6ZJY - chains J and K of the 15 polymer chains in the assembly; structure by electron microscopy, 5.50 A resolution (low resolution: residue-level contacts below are approximate; hydrogen-bond / salt-bridge calls are withheld).

[Chain J]
Molecule: NADH-quinone oxidoreductase subunit 10
Source organism: Thermus thermophilus
Notes: EC 7.1.1.-
UniProt: Q56225 (NQO10_THET8); residue numbers follow UniProt; this construct covers 1-176
Chain sequence (176 residues; row label = number of the first residue in the row):
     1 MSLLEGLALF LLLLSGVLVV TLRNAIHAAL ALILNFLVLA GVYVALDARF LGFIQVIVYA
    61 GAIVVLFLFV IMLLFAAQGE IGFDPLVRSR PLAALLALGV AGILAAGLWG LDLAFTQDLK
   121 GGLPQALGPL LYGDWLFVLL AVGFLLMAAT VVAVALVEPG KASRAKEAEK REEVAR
Disordered / not traced: 161-176

[Chain K]
Molecule: NADH-quinone oxidoreductase subunit 11
Source organism: Thermus thermophilus
Notes: EC 7.1.1.-
UniProt: Q56226 (NQO11_THET8); residue numbers follow UniProt; this construct covers 1-95
Chain sequence (95 residues; numbered 1 to 95; the number before each row is that of its first residue):
     1 MSYLLTSALL FALGVYGVLT RRTAILVFLS IELMLNAANL SLVGFARAYG LDGQVAALMV
    61 IAVAAAEVAV GLGLIVAIFR HRESTAVDDL SELRG

[How chain J and chain K interact]
Residue-residue contacts (10; chain J residue first):
  Ala93(J) - Leu19(K)
  Ala97(J) - Ala12(K)
  Ala114(J) - Ala48(K)
  Phe115(J) - Arg47(K)
  Phe115(J) - Ala48(K)
  Thr116(J) - Arg47(K)
  Gln117(J) - Arg47(K)
  Gln117(J) - Ala48(K)
  Gln117(J) - Gly50(K)
  Leu156(J) - Ala77(K)
Interface residues without a listed pair, chain J (9 interface residues in all): Val20, Ala101
Interface residues without a listed pair, chain K (10 interface residues in all): Tyr16, Gly17, Ala46, Tyr49

[Summary]
The interface between chain J and chain K involves 9 residues on one side and 10 on the other.
Here chain J is NADH-quinone oxidoreductase subunit 10 and chain K is NADH-quinone oxidoreductase subunit 11,
both from Thermus thermophilus. Entry 6ZJY (Respiratory complex I from Thermus thermophilus, NAD+ dataset,
minor state) was determined by electron microscopy (same publication as 6I0D, 6I1P, 6Q8O, 6Q8W, 6Q8X, 6Y11 and
3 further entries).
